2Z3M - chains A and B; structure by X-ray diffraction, 2.70 A resolution.

Chain A (and B):
Molecule: Leucyl/phenylalanyl-tRNA-protein transferase
From: Escherichia coli
Notes: EC 2.3.2.6; chain B of this document is another copy of the same molecule, construct and numbering; everything in this record applies to it too
UniProtKB: P0A8P1 (LFTR_ECOLI); residue numbers follow UniProt; this construct covers 2-234
Amino-acid sequence (233 residues; numbered 2 to 234; the number before each row is that of its first residue):
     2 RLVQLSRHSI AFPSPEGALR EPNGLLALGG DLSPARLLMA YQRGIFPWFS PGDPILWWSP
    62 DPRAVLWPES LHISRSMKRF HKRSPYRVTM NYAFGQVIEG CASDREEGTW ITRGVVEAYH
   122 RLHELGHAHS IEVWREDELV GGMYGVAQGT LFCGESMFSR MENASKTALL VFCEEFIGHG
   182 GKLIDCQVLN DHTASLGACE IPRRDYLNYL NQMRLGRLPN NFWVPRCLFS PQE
Not modelled in the structure: 233-234
Small-molecule neighbours:
  - 2'-deoxyadenosine / phenylalanine: Phe47, Trp49, Glu108, Trp111, Met144, Tyr145, Gly155, Glu156, Ser157, Met158, Leu170, Asp186, Cys187, Gln188, Val189, Asn191, Thr194
  - d(-)-tartaric acid (TAR): Ser160, Met162, Glu163, Asn164, Ala165, Ser166, Lys167, His193

How chain A and chain B interact:
Contacting residue pairs - 30 pairs, chain A then chain B:
  Arg88(A) - Ile11(B)
  Arg88(A) - Ala12(B)
  Asn92(A) - His128(B)  hydrogen bond (backbone-side chain)
  Tyr93(A) - Ala36(B)
  Tyr93(A) - Leu39(B)  hydrophobic
  Tyr93(A) - Gln43(B)  hydrogen bond
  Tyr93(A) - Leu126(B)
  Tyr93(A) - His128(B)
  Ala94(A) - Leu126(B)  hydrophobic
  Gly96(A) - Leu126(B)
  Gln97(A) - Pro35(B)
  Gln97(A) - Leu126(B)
  Glu125(A) - Asn221(B)
  Glu125(A) - Pro226(B)
  Leu126(A) - Asn221(B)
  Leu126(A) - Val225(B)  hydrophobic
  Trp135(A) - Ala36(B)  hydrophobic
  Glu137(A) - Arg8(B)
  Glu137(A) - His9(B)  salt bridge
  Glu137(A) - Ile11(B)
  Asp138(A) - Arg8(B)  hydrogen bond (backbone-backbone)
  Asp138(A) - Ile11(B)
  Asp138(A) - Asp32(B)
  Asn221(A) - Arg218(B)
  Asn222(A) - Leu216(B)  hydrogen bond (side chain-backbone)
  Val225(A) - Leu216(B)
  Pro226(A) - Gln43(B)
  Pro226(A) - His128(B)
  Pro226(A) - Arg215(B)
  Arg227(A) - Arg215(B)
Other interface residues (no listed pair), chain A (19 interface residues in all): Phe95, His121, His124
Other interface residues (no listed pair), chain B (20 interface residues in all): Met40, Glu125, Asn222

Overview:
The interface between chain A and chain B involves 19 residues on one side and 20 on the other, with 4
hydrogen bonds and 1 salt bridge. Among the polar pairs are Glu137(A)-His9(B), Asn92(A)-His128(B) and
Tyr93(A)-Gln43(B).
Both chains are Leucyl/phenylalanyl-tRNA-protein transferase (Escherichia coli). Entry 2Z3M (complex structure
of LF-transferase and dAF) was determined by X-ray diffraction (same publication as 2Z3K, 2Z3L, 2Z3N, 2Z3O and
2Z3P).
